7M72 - chains A and C of the 4 polymer chains in the assembly; structure by X-ray diffraction, 2.40 A resolution.

== Chain A ==
Name: Antigen-presenting glycoprotein CD1d1
From: Mus musculus
UniProtKB: P11609 (CD1D1_MOUSE); residues 1-279 here correspond to UniProt positions 19-297 (UniProt number = residue number + 18)
Chain sequence (302 residues; each row starts with the number of its first residue):
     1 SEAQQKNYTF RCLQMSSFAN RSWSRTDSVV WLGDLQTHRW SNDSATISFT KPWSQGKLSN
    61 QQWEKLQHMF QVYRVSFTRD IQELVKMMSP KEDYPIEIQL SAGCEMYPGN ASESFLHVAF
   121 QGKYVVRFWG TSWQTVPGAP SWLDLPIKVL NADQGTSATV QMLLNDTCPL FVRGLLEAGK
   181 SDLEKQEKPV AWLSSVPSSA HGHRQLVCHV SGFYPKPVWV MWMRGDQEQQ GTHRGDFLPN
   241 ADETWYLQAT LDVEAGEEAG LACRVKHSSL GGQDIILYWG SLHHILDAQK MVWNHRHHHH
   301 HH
Disordered / not traced: 1-5, 302
Sequence notes: conflict His201 (Asp219 in P11609); expression tag (280-302)
Cystine bridges: Cys104-Cys168, Cys208-Cys263
Glycans and other covalent adducts: N-acetylglucosamine (NAG) linked to Asn20, Asn42, Asn165
Small-molecule neighbours: QOD ((3R)-N-[(2S,3R)-1-(alpha-D-galactopyranosyloxy)-3-hydroxy-15-methylhexadecan-2-yl]-3-hydroxyheptadecanamide): Cys12, Gln14, Ser28, Val30, Trp40, Ile47, Met69, Phe70, Val72, Tyr73, Ser76, Phe77, Asp80, Ile81, Ile98, Leu100, Ala102, Leu116, Val118, Phe120, Val125, Val126, Trp133, Leu143, Ile147, Leu150, Asp153, Gly155, Thr156, Thr159, Val160, Leu163
Swiss-Prot annotation at these positions:
  - binding site (a D-galactosylceramide): Asp80, Asp153 to Thr156
  - glycosylation (N-linked (GlcNAc...) asparagine): Asn7, Asn20, Asn42, Asn110, Asn165
Reported in the primary citation:
  - binding site for QOD: Asp80, Asp153, Thr156, Thr159
  - conformationally variable residues: Met88, Trp142

== Chain C ==
Name: NKT Valpha14 (Mouse)-2C12 TCR, Human T-cell receptor sp3.4 alpha chain
From: Mus musculus
Notes: fragment: murine variable domain, human constant domain
UniProtKB: K7N5N2 (K7N5N2_HUMAN); residues 118-210 here correspond to UniProt positions 115-207 (UniProt number = residue number - 3)
Chain sequence (207 residues; each row starts with the number of its first residue; note: 3 numbers in that range are skipped by the numbering (no residue carries them; nothing is unmodelled there)):
     1 TQVEQSPQSL VVRQGENSVL QCNYSVTPDN HLRWFKQDTG KGLVSLTVLV DQKDKTSNGR
    62 YSATLDKDAK HSTLHITATL LDDTATYICV VGDRGSALG
   103 RLHFGAGTQL IVIPDIQNPD PAVYQLRDSK SSDKSVCLFT DFDSQTNVSQ SKDSDVYITD
   163 KCVLDMRSMD FKSNSAVAWS NKSDFACANA FNNSIIPEDT FFPSPESS
Disordered / not traced: 208-210
Cystine bridges: Cys22-Cys90, Cys139-Cys189
Small-molecule neighbours: QOD ((3R)-N-[(2S,3R)-1-(alpha-D-galactopyranosyloxy)-3-hydroxy-15-methylhexadecan-2-yl]-3-hydroxyheptadecanamide): Pro28, Asn30, Asp94, Arg95, Gly96
Reported in the primary citation:
  - binding site for QOD: Asn30, Arg95, Gly96

== How chain A and chain C interact ==
Contacting residue pairs (19; chain A residue first):
  Val72(A) - Pro28(C)  hydrophobic
  Ser76(A) - Pro28(C)
  Ser76(A) - Arg95(C)  hydrogen bond (backbone-side chain)
  Arg79(A) - Asp94(C)  salt bridge
  Arg79(A) - Arg95(C)
  Arg79(A) - Leu99(C)  hydrogen bond (side chain-backbone)
  Arg79(A) - Gly100(C)
  Arg79(A) - Arg103(C)
  Asp80(A) - Arg95(C)  salt bridge
  Asp80(A) - Leu99(C)
  Glu83(A) - Leu99(C)
  Glu83(A) - Arg103(C)  salt bridge
  Leu84(A) - Leu99(C)  hydrophobic
  Met87(A) - Leu99(C)  hydrophobic
  Val149(A) - Ser97(C)
  Val149(A) - Leu99(C)  hydrophobic
  Ala152(A) - Gly96(C)
  Ala152(A) - Ser97(C)
  Asp153(A) - Gly96(C)
Interface residues without a listed pair, chain A (12 interface residues in all): Lys86, Leu150
Interface residues without a listed pair, chain C (11 interface residues in all): Thr27, Asn30, Ala98

== Summary ==
The interface between chain A and chain C involves 12 residues on one side and 11 on the other; the contacts
include 2 hydrogen bonds and 3 salt bridges. Polar contacts include Arg79(A)-Asp94(C), Asp80(A)-Arg95(C) and
Glu83(A)-Arg103(C). The paper reports a binding site for QOD at Asp80(A), Asp153(A) and Asn30(C) among others;
conformational variability at Met88(A) and Trp142(A).
Here chain A is Antigen-presenting glycoprotein CD1d1 and chain C is NKT Valpha14 (Mouse)-2C12 TCR, Human
T-cell receptor sp3.4 alpha chain, both from Mus musculus. Entry 7M72 (MHC-like protein complex structure) was
determined by X-ray diffraction (same publication as 6XNG).
